Entry 5YBD (X-ray diffraction, 2.77 A resolution); this record covers chains A and B of the 3 polymer chains in the assembly.

# Chain A
Protein: Transcriptional regulator ERG
Organism: Homo sapiens
Notes: fragment: ETS domain
UniProtKB: P11308 (ERG_HUMAN); residues 310-399 here correspond to UniProt positions 317-406 (UniProt number = residue number + 7)
Sequence (97 residues; row label = number of the first residue in the row):
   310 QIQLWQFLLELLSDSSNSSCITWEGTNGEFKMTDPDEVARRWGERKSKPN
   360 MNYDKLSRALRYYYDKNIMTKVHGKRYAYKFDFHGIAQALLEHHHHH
Unresolved in the structure: 310
Construct notes: expression tag (400-406)

# Chain B
Molecule: 9-nt DNA strand
Sequence (9 nucleotides; row label = number of the first residue in the row):
     2 ACCGGAAGT

# Interface between chain A and chain B
Contacting residue pairs (15):
  Tyr362(A) - DC3(B)  hydrogen bond to the phosphate
  Arg367(A) - DG5(B)  hydrogen bond to the base
  Arg367(A) - DG6(B)  hydrogen bond to the base
  Arg370(A) - DC4(B)  base contact
  Arg370(A) - DG5(B)  hydrogen bond to the base
  Tyr371(A) - DA7(B)  hydrogen bond to the base
  Tyr371(A) - DA8(B)  base contact
  Tyr373(A) - DC4(B)  hydrogen bond to the phosphate
  Lys380(A) - DC3(B)  salt bridge to the phosphate
  Lys380(A) - DC4(B)  phosphate contact
  Lys384(A) - DC3(B)  phosphate contact
  Arg385(A) - DC3(B)  phosphate contact
  Tyr386(A) - DA2(B)  hydrogen bond to the phosphate
  Tyr386(A) - DC3(B)  hydrogen bond to the phosphate
  Tyr388(A) - DC3(B)  phosphate contact
Also at the interface, not in a pair above, chain A (12 interface residues in all): His382, Ala387

# Summary
The interface between chain A and chain B involves 12 residues on one side and 7 on the other; the contacts
include 8 hydrogen bonds and 1 salt bridge. Polar contacts include Arg367(A)-DG5(B), Arg367(A)-DG6(B) and
Arg370(A)-DG5(B).
Chain A is Transcriptional regulator ERG (Homo sapiens) and chain B is a 9-nt DNA strand; the structure, X-ray
structure of ETS domain of Ergp55 in complex with E74DNA, was determined by X-ray diffraction (same
publication as 5YBC).
